Entry 4WW2 (X-ray diffraction, 2.48 A resolution); this record covers chains A and C of the 4 polymer chains in the assembly.

Chain A:
Molecule: TCR Alpha Chain-TRAV21-TRAJ8
From: Homo sapiens
Chain sequence (207 residues; numbered 0 to 220; 14 numbers in that range are skipped by the numbering (no residue carries them; nothing is unmodelled there); the number before each row is that of its first residue; numbering starts at 0):
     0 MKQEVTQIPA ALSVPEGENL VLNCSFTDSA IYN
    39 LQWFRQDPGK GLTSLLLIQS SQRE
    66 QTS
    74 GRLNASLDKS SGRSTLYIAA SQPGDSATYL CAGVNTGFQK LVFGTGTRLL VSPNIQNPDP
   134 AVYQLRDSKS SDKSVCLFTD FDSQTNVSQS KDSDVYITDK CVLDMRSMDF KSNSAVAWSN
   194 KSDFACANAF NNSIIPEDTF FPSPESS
Not modelled in the structure: 217-220
Disulfide bonds: Cys23-Cys104, Cys149-Cys199
Reported in the primary citation:
  - conformationally variable residues (loop rearrangement): Gln112
  - binding site for pbs-44: Tyr31, Gln112
  - mutagenesis - Y31A: abolished binding to CD1d-alpha-GalCer
  - mutagenesis - Y31F: increased binding to CD1d-alpha-GalCer

Chain C:
Molecule: Antigen-presenting glycoprotein CD1d
From: Homo sapiens
Reference sequence: P15813 (CD1D_HUMAN); residues 3-277 here correspond to UniProt positions 21-295 (UniProt number = residue number + 18)
Chain sequence (284 residues; each row starts with the number of its first residue; numbering starts at 0):
     0 SPGVPQRLFP LRCLQISSFA NSSWTRTDGL AWLGELQTHS WSNDSDTVRS LKPWSQGTFS
    60 DQQWETLQHI FRVYRSSFTR DVKEFAKMLR LSYPLELQVS AGCEVHPGNA SNNFFHVAFQ
   120 GKDILSFQGT SWEPTQEAPL WVNLAIQVLN QDKWTRETVQ WLLNGTCPQF VSGLLESGKS
   180 ELKKQVKPKA WLSRGPSPGP GRLLLVCHVS GFYPKPVWVK WMRGEQEQQG TQPGDILPNA
   240 DETWYLRATL DVVAGEAAGL SCRVKHSSLE GQDIVLYWHH HHHH
Not modelled in the structure: 0-2, 278-283
Construct notes: expression tag (0-2, 278-283)
Disulfide bonds: Cys206-Cys261
Covalent attachments: N-acetylglucosamine (NAG) linked to Asn20, Asn42
Residues lining bound ligands: pbs-44 (JLS; (15Z)-N-[(2S,3S,4R)-1-(alpha-D-galactopyranosyloxy)-3,4-dihydroxyoctadecan-2-yl]tetracos-15-enamide): Leu10, Cys12, Leu13, Gln14, Leu29, Ala30, His38, Trp40, Val47, Trp63, Leu66, Ile69, Phe70, Val72, Tyr73, Ser76, Phe77, Arg79, Asp80, Val81, Phe84, Ala85, Leu90, Leu94, Leu96, Val98, Ala100, Phe114, Val116, Phe118, Ile123, Leu124, Trp131, Trp140, Leu148, Asp151, Trp153, Thr154, Thr157, Val158, Leu161, Cys166, Phe169
Swiss-Prot annotation at these positions:
  - binding site (a D-galactosylceramide): Asp80, Asp151 to Thr154
  - glycosylation (N-linked (GlcNAc...) asparagine): Asn20, Asn42, Asn108, Asn163

How chain A and chain C interact:
Contacting residue pairs - 21 pairs, chain A then chain C:
  Met0(A) - Gln61(C)  hydrogen bond (backbone-side chain)
  Met0(A) - Gln62(C)
  Lys1(A) - Gln61(C)
  Ala29(A) - Trp160(C)
  Tyr31(A) - Trp153(C)
  Tyr31(A) - Glu156(C)
  Ser58(A) - Glu156(C)  hydrogen bond
  Thr109(A) - Trp153(C)  hydrogen bond (backbone-side chain)
  Thr109(A) - Glu156(C)
  Thr109(A) - Thr157(C)  hydrogen bond (backbone-side chain)
  Thr109(A) - Trp160(C)
  Gly110(A) - His68(C)
  Gly110(A) - Ile69(C)
  Gly110(A) - Trp153(C)
  Gly110(A) - Thr157(C)
  Phe111(A) - Thr65(C)
  Phe111(A) - His68(C)
  Phe111(A) - Trp153(C)  hydrogen bond (backbone-side chain)
  Gln112(A) - His68(C)  hydrogen bond
  Gln112(A) - Val72(C)
  Gln112(A) - Trp153(C)
Other interface residues (no listed pair), chain A (11 interface residues in all): Ile30, Asn108
Other interface residues (no listed pair), chain C (11 interface residues in all): Lys152
The authors on this interface:
  - specific contacts: Tyr31(A)-Glu156(C), Thr109(A)-Trp160(C), Thr109(A)-Thr157(C) (hydrogen bond), Gln112(A)-Val72(C), Gln112(A)-His68(C) (hydrogen bond), Trp153(C)-Tyr31(A) (hydrophobic contact), Trp153(C)-Gln112(A)
  - interface residues, chain C: Thr65(C), Trp153(C)

Overview:
The chain A/chain C interface involves 11 residues from each chain, with 6 hydrogen bonds. Among the polar
pairs are Met0(A)-Gln61(C), Ser58(A)-Glu156(C) and Thr109(A)-Trp153(C). The authors report contacts between
Tyr31(A) and Glu156(C), Tyr31(A) and Trp153(C) and Thr109(A) and Trp160(C) among others; hydrogen bonds
between Thr109(A) and Thr157(C) and Gln112(A) and His68(C). From the paper: a binding site for pbs-44 at
Tyr31(A) and Gln112(A); Y31A of chain A abolishes binding to CD1d-alpha-GalCer.
Here chain A is TCR Alpha Chain-TRAV21-TRAJ8 and chain C is Antigen-presenting glycoprotein CD1d, both from
Homo sapiens. Entry 4WW2 (Crystal structure of human TCR Alpha Chain-TRAV21-TRAJ8, Beta Chain-TRBV7-8,
Antigen-presenting glycoprotein CD1d, and Beta-2-microglobulin) was determined by X-ray diffraction, deposited
together with 4WW1 and 4WWK.
